6Z2M - chains A and B of the 4 polymer chains in the assembly; structure by X-ray diffraction, 2.71 A resolution.

Chain A:
Name: Spike glycoprotein
From: Severe acute respiratory syndrome coronavirus 2
Reference sequence: P0DTC2 (SPIKE_SARS2); residues 332-528 here = UniProt positions 332-528
Chain sequence (197 residues; numbered 332 to 528; the number before each row is that of its first residue):
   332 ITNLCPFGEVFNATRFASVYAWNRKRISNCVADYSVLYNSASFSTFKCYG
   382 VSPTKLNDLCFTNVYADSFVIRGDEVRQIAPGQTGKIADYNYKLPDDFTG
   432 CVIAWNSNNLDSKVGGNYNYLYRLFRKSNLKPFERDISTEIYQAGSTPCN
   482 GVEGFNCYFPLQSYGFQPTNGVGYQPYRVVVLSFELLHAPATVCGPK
Disulfides: Cys336-Cys361, Cys379-Cys432, Cys391-Cys525, Cys480-Cys488
Covalently attached groups: N-acetylglucosamine (NAG) linked to Asn343
UniProt features mapped onto this chain:
  - region: Arg403 to Asp405 (Integrin-binding motif), Asn448 to Phe456 (Immunodominant HLA epitope recognized by the CD8+)
  - glycosylation: Asn343 (N-linked (GlcNAc...) (complex) asparagine)
  - natural variant: Gly339 (G339D: In strain: Omicron/BA.1, Omicron/BA.2 and 4 more; G339H: In strain: Omicron/BA.2.75, Omicron/XBB.1.5 and 1 more), Arg346 (R346K: In strain: Mu/B.1.621; R346T: In strain: Omicron/BQ.1.1, Omicron/XBB.1.5 and 1 more), Leu368 (L368I: In strain: Omicron/XBB.1.5, Omicron/EG.5.1), Ser371 (S371F: In strain: Omicron/BA.2, Omicron/BA.2.12.1 and 6 more; S371L: In strain: Omicron/BA.1), Ser373 (S373P: In strain: Omicron/BA.1, Omicron/BA.2 and 7 more), Ser375 (S375F: In strain: Omicron/BA.1, Omicron/BA.2 and 7 more), Thr376 (T376A: In strain: Omicron/BA.2, Omicron/BA.2.12.1 and 5 more), Asp405 (D405N: In strain: Omicron/BA.2, Omicron/BA.2.12.1 and 6 more), Arg408 (R408S: In strain: Omicron/BA.2, Omicron/BA.2.12.1 and 6 more), Lys417 (K417N: In strain: Beta/B.1.351, Omicron/BA.1 and 8 more; K417T: In strain: Gamma/P.1), Asn440 (N440K: In strain: Omicron/BA.1, Omicron/BA.2 and 7 more), Lys444 (K444T: In strain: Omicron/BQ.1.1), 16 further natural variant entries in UniProt
  - mutagenesis: Asn343 (N343Q: Reduced viral infectivity), Leu452 (L452R: Increased resistance to neutralizing antibodies. Decreases HLA binding to NF9 epitope. Increased binding affinity to human ACE2), Tyr453 (Y453F: Decreased HLA binding to NF9 epitope. Increased binding affinity to human ACE2), Ala475 (A475V: Increased resistance to neutralizing antibodies), Val483 (V483A: Increased resistance to neutralizing antibodies), Glu484 (E484D: Increased replication in human TMEM106B overexpressing cells), Phe490 (F490L: Increased resistance to neutralizing antibodies and human covalescent sera neutralization), Gln493 (Q493N: Reduced host ACE2-binding affinity in vitro; Q493Y: Reduced host ACE2-binding affinity in vitro), Asn501 (N501T: Reduced host ACE2-binding affinity in vitro; N501Y: Increased binding affinity to human ACE2), His519 (H519P: Increased resistance to human covalescent sera neutralization)

Chain B:
Name: CR3022 antibody
From: Homo sapiens
Notes: antibody fragment or engineered binder
Chain sequence (216 residues; each row starts with the number of its first residue; note: 4 numbers in that range are skipped by the numbering (no residue carries them; nothing is unmodelled there); numbering starts at 0):
     0 TQMQLVQSGTEVKKPGESLKISCKGSGYGFITYWIGWVRQMPGKGLEWMG
    50 IIYPGDSETRYSPSFQGQVTISADKSINTAYLQWSSLKASDTAIYYCAGG
   100 SGISTPMDVWGQGTTVTVASTKGPSVFPLAPSS
   137 GGTAALGCLVKDYFPEPVTVSWNSGALTSGVHTFPAVLQSSGLYSLSSVV
   187 TVPSSSLGTQTYICNVNHKPSNTKVDKKVEPKS
Disulfides: Cys22-Cys96, Cys144-Cys200

Interface between chain A and chain B:
Contacting residue pairs (31):
  Tyr369(A) - Gln1(B)
  Tyr369(A) - Gly28(B)
  Tyr369(A) - Thr31(B)
  Asn370(A) - Gln1(B)  hydrogen bond
  Asn370(A) - Tyr27(B)
  Asn370(A) - Gly28(B)
  Phe374(A) - Ile30(B)
  Ser375(A) - Ile30(B)
  Ser375(A) - Lys74(B)
  Thr376(A) - Tyr52(B)
  Thr376(A) - Asp55(B)
  Phe377(A) - Ile30(B)  hydrophobic
  Phe377(A) - Thr31(B)
  Phe377(A) - Tyr52(B)  hydrogen bond (backbone-side chain)
  Lys378(A) - Trp33(B)
  Lys378(A) - Tyr52(B)
  Lys378(A) - Asp55(B)  salt bridge
  Lys378(A) - Glu57(B)  salt bridge
  Cys379(A) - Gly101(B)
  Cys379(A) - Ile102(B)  hydrogen bond (backbone-backbone)
  Tyr380(A) - Ile102(B)  hydrophobic
  Gly381(A) - Ile102(B)  hydrogen bond (backbone-backbone)
  Gly381(A) - Ser103(B)
  Val382(A) - Ser100(B)
  Val382(A) - Thr104(B)
  Ser383(A) - Ser100(B)
  Ser383(A) - Thr104(B)
  Pro384(A) - Ser100(B)
  Thr385(A) - Ser100(B)  hydrogen bond
  Arg408(A) - Asp55(B)
  Arg408(A) - Glu57(B)  salt bridge
Interface residues without a listed pair, chain A (16 interface residues in all): Lys386
Interface residues without a listed pair, chain B (17 interface residues in all): Pro105, Asp107

In short:
The interface between chain A and chain B involves 16 residues on one side and 17 on the other; the contacts
include 5 hydrogen bonds and 3 salt bridges. Among the polar pairs are Lys378(A)-Asp55(B), Lys378(A)-Glu57(B)
and Arg408(A)-Glu57(B). N-acetylglucosamine is covalently linked to Asn343(A).
Here chain A is Spike glycoprotein (Severe acute respiratory syndrome coronavirus 2) and chain B is CR3022
antibody (Homo sapiens). Entry 6Z2M (H11-D4, SARS-CoV-2 RBD, CR3022 ternary complex) was determined by X-ray
diffraction.
